Entry 8RRP (X-ray diffraction, 2.00 A resolution); this record covers chains B and D of the 6 polymer chains in the assembly.

[Chain B (and D)]
Name: Insulin B chain
Organism: Homo sapiens
Notes: chain D of this document is another copy of the same molecule, construct and numbering; everything in this record applies to it too
Reference sequence: P01308 (INS_HUMAN); residues 1-29 here correspond to UniProt positions 25-53 (UniProt number = residue number + 24)
Amino-acid sequence (29 residues; each row starts with the number of its first residue):
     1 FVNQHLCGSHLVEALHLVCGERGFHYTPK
Sequence notes: engineered mutation H16 (Tyr40 in P01308), H25 (Phe49 in P01308)

[Chain B / chain D interface]
Pairs across the interface (27):
  G8(B) with H16(D)
  S9(B) with E13(D); H16(D)
  V12(B) with V12(D), hydrophobic; E13(D); H16(D); F24(D), hydrophobic
  E13(B) with S9(D), hydrogen bond; V12(D); E13(D)
  H16(B) with S9(D); V12(D); Y26(D)
  G20(B) with P28(D)
  E21(B) with P28(D)
  G23(B) with Y26(D); P28(D)
  F24(B) with V12(D), hydrophobic; F24(D), hydrophobic; H25(D); Y26(D), hydrogen bond (backbone-backbone)
  H25(B) with F24(D)
  Y26(B) with G23(D); F24(D), hydrogen bond (backbone-backbone)
  P28(B) with G20(D); E21(D); G23(D)
Other interface residues (no listed pair), chain B (14 interface residues in all): R22, T27
Other interface residues (no listed pair), chain D (14 interface residues in all): G8, R22, T27

[Overview]
The chain B/chain D interface involves 14 residues from each chain; the contacts include 3 hydrogen bonds.
Polar pairs include E13(B)-S9(D) and F24(B)-Y26(D).
Both chains are Insulin B chain (Homo sapiens). Entry 8RRP (Insulin Icodec - A14E B16H B25H B29Ne-C20
diacid-LgGlu-2xAdo desB30 human insulin) was determined by X-ray diffraction.
